PDB entry 5IP9 | X-ray diffraction, 3.90 A resolution | chains B and I of the 13 polymer chains in the assembly

== Chain B ==
Molecule: DNA-directed RNA polymerase II subunit RPB2
Source organism: Saccharomyces cerevisiae
Notes: EC 2.7.7.6
Reference sequence: P08518 (RPB2_YEAST); numbering as in UniProt (aligned over 2-1224)
Chain sequence (1223 residues; row label = number of the first residue in the row):
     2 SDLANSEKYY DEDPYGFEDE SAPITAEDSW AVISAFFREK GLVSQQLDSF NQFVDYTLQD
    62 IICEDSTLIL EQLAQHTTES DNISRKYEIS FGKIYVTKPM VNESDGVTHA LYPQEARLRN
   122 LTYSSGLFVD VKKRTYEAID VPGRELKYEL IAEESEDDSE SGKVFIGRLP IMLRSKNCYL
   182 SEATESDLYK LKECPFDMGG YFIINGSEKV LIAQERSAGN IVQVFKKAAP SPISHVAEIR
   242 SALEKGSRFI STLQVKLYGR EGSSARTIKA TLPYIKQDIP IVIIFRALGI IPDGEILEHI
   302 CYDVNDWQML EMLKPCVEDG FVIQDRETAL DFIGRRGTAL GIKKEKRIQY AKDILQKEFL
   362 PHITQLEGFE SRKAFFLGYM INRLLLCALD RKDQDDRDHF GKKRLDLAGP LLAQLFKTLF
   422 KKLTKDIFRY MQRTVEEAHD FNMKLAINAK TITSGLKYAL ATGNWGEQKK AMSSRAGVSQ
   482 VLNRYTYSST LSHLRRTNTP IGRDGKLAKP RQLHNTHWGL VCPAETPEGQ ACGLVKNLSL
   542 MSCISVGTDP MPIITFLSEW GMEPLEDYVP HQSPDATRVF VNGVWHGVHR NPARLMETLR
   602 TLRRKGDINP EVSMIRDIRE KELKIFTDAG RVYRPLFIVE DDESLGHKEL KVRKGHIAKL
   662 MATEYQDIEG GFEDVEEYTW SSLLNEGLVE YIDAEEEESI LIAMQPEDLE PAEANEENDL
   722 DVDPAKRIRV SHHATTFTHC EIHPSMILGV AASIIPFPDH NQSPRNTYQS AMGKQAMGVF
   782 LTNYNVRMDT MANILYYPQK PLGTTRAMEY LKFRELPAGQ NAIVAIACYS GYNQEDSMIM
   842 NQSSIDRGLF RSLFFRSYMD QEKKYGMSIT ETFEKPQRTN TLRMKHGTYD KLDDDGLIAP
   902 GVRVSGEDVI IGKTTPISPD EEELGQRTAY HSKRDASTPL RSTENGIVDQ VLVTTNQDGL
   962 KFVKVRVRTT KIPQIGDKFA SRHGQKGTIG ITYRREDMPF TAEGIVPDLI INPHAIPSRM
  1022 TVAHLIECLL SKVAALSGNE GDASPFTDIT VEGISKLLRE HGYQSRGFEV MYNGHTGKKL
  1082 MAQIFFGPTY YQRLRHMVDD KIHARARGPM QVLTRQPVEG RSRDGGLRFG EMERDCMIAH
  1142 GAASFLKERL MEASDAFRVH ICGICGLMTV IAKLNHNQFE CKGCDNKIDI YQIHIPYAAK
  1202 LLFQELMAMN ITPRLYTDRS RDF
Not modelled in the structure: 2-19, 71-89, 135-163, 438-445, 504-506, 669-677, 716-721, 920-932
Bound ions: Zn2+: Cys-1163, Cys-1166, Cys-1182, Cys-1185

== Chain I ==
Molecule: DNA-directed RNA polymerase II subunit RPB9
Source organism: Saccharomyces cerevisiae
Reference sequence: P27999 (RPB9_YEAST); numbering as in UniProt (aligned over 2-120)
Chain sequence (119 residues; each row starts with the number of its first residue):
     2 TTFRFCRDCN NMLYPREDKE NNRLLFECRT CSYVEEAGSP LVYRHELITN IGETAGVVQD
    62 IGSDPTLPRS DRECPKCHSR ENVFFQSQQR RKDTSMVLFF VCLSCSHIFT SDQKNKRTQ
UniProt features mapped onto this chain:
  - zinc finger: Cys-7 to Cys-32 (C4-type), Ser-71 to Thr-111 (TFIIS-type)
  - binding site (Zn(2+)): Cys-7, Cys-10, Cys-29, Cys-32, Cys-75, Cys-78, Cys-103, Cys-106
  - modified residue: Ser-40 (Phosphoserine)
Bound ions: Zn2+ site 1: Cys-7, Cys-10, Cys-29, Cys-32; Zn2+ site 2: Cys-75, Cys-78, Cys-103, Cys-106

== Chain B / chain I interface ==
Contacting residue pairs (55):
  Arg-287(B) / Asn-12(I)
  Pro-293(B) / Cys-10(I)
  Pro-293(B) / Asn-12(I)
  Asp-294(B) / Phe-6(I)
  Asp-294(B) / Asn-11(I)
  Asp-294(B) / Asn-12(I)  hydrogen bond
  Asp-294(B) / Met-13(I)  hydrogen bond (side chain-backbone)
  Gly-295(B) / Phe-6(I)
  Gly-295(B) / Asn-11(I)
  Glu-296(B) / Asn-11(I)
  Trp-308(B) / Thr-2(I)
  Trp-308(B) / Arg-45(I)
  Trp-308(B) / Glu-47(I)
  Trp-308(B) / Ile-52(I)
  Gln-309(B) / Glu-47(I)  hydrogen bond
  Gln-309(B) / Thr-50(I)
  Gln-309(B) / Ile-52(I)
  Leu-311(B) / Phe-4(I)  hydrophobic
  Glu-312(B) / Thr-2(I)
  Glu-312(B) / Tyr-44(I)
  Lys-315(B) / Phe-4(I)
  Lys-315(B) / Met-13(I)
  Val-318(B) / Met-13(I)  hydrophobic
  Val-318(B) / Tyr-15(I)
  Glu-319(B) / Tyr-15(I)
  Phe-322(B) / Tyr-15(I)
  Phe-322(B) / Arg-30(I)
  Phe-322(B) / Thr-31(I)
  Gln-325(B) / Asn-12(I)
  Asp-391(B) / Gln-90(I)  hydrogen bond (backbone-side chain)
  Asp-391(B) / Arg-91(I)  hydrogen bond (backbone-backbone)
  Arg-392(B) / Gln-89(I)
  Arg-392(B) / Arg-91(I)
  Asp-394(B) / Arg-91(I)  salt bridge
  Ala-594(B) / Asp-61(I)
  Arg-617(B) / Asp-61(I)  salt bridge
  Arg-617(B) / Ser-64(I)
  Ile-619(B) / Val-59(I)
  Ile-619(B) / Asp-61(I)
  Ile-619(B) / Ser-64(I)
  Ile-619(B) / Asp-65(I)
  Arg-620(B) / Ala-56(I)
  Arg-620(B) / Gly-57(I)
  Arg-620(B) / Ile-62(I)
  Arg-620(B) / Asp-65(I)  salt bridge
  Arg-620(B) / Leu-68(I)
  Arg-620(B) / Gln-89(I)  hydrogen bond
  Lys-622(B) / Val-59(I)
  Glu-699(B) / Thr-67(I)
  Ser-700(B) / Pro-66(I)
  Ser-700(B) / Thr-67(I)
  Ile-701(B) / Thr-67(I)
  Thr-737(B) / Pro-66(I)  hydrogen bond (side chain-backbone)
  Thr-737(B) / Arg-70(I)
  Thr-739(B) / Pro-66(I)
Interface residues without a listed pair, chain B (31 interface residues in all): Leu-298, Asp-307, Leu-390, Leu-702
Interface residues without a listed pair, chain I (32 interface residues in all): Val-43, Phe-86, Arg-92

== Summary ==
31 residues of chain B and 32 residues of chain I are in contact, with 7 hydrogen bonds and 3 salt bridges.
Polar contacts include Asp-394(B)/Arg-91(I), Arg-617(B)/Asp-61(I) and Arg-620(B)/Asp-65(I). UniProt lists 8
Zn2+-binding residues on chain I.
Here chain B is DNA-directed RNA polymerase II subunit RPB2 and chain I is DNA-directed RNA polymerase II
subunit RPB9, both from Saccharomyces cerevisiae. Entry 5IP9 (Structure of RNA Polymerase II-TFIIF complex)
was determined by X-ray diffraction, deposited together with 5FYW, 5FZ5 and 5IP7.
